Entry 4CIM (X-ray diffraction, 1.50 A resolution); this record covers chains B and Q.

Chain B:
Protein: Bcl-2-like protein 2
From: Homo sapiens
UniProtKB: Q92843 (B2CL2_HUMAN); numbering as in UniProt (aligned over 1-163)
Chain sequence (163 residues; each row starts with the number of its first residue):
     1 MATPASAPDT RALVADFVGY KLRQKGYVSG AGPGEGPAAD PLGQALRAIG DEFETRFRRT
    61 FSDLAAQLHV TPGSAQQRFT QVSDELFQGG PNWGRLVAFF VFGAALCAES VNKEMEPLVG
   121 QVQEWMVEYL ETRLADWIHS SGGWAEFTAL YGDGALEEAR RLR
Not modelled in the structure: 1-7, 153-163
Differences from the reference sequence: engineered mutation S29 (Cys in Q92843), G43 (His in Q92843), L46 (Met in Q92843), I49 (Ala in Q92843), E128 (Ala in Q92843), R133 (Gln in Q92843)
Curated features (UniProtKB/Swiss-Prot):
  - motif: E85 to A104 (BH1), D136 to Y151 (BH2)
  - modified residue: A2 (N-acetylalanine)
  - natural variant: R133 (Q133R: this construct carries the variant)

Chain Q:
Protein: Bcl-2-like protein 2
From: Homo sapiens
UniProtKB: Q92843 (B2CL2_HUMAN); numbering as in UniProt (aligned over 38-58)
Chain sequence (21 residues; numbered 38 to 58; the number before each row is that of its first residue):
    38 AADPLGQALR AIGDEFETRF R
Differences from the reference sequence: engineered mutation G43 (His in G3V3G8), L46 (Met in G3V3G8), I49 (Ala in G3V3G8)
Reported in the primary citation:
  - self-association interface (contacts with another copy of this molecule); pairs are residue here / residue on that copy: D51-R47 (salt bridge)

Chain B / chain Q interface:
Pairs across the interface (46; chain B residue first):
  I49(B) - F53(Q)  hydrophobic
  I49(B) - F57(Q)  hydrophobic
  E52(B) - F53(Q)
  E52(B) - F57(Q)
  F53(B) - L46(Q)
  F53(B) - I49(Q)  hydrophobic
  F53(B) - G50(Q)
  F53(B) - F53(Q)
  R56(B) - E52(Q)  salt bridge
  R56(B) - F53(Q)
  F57(B) - L42(Q)  hydrophobic
  F57(B) - A45(Q)  hydrophobic
  F57(B) - L46(Q)  hydrophobic
  F57(B) - I49(Q)  hydrophobic
  T60(B) - I49(Q)
  F61(B) - A45(Q)
  F61(B) - I49(Q)  hydrophobic
  L64(B) - L42(Q)  hydrophobic
  L68(B) - L42(Q)  hydrophobic
  R78(B) - D40(Q)  salt bridge
  V82(B) - D40(Q)
  V82(B) - G43(Q)
  V82(B) - L46(Q)  hydrophobic
  E85(B) - A39(Q)
  E85(B) - D40(Q)  hydrogen bond (side chain-backbone)
  E85(B) - G43(Q)
  E85(B) - Q44(Q)
  E85(B) - R47(Q)  salt bridge
  L86(B) - G43(Q)
  L86(B) - L46(Q)
  L86(B) - R47(Q)
  N92(B) - D51(Q)  hydrogen bond
  N92(B) - E54(Q)
  W93(B) - E54(Q)  hydrogen bond (backbone-side chain)
  G94(B) - G50(Q)
  G94(B) - E54(Q)  hydrogen bond (backbone-side chain)
  R95(B) - R47(Q)
  R95(B) - G50(Q)
  R95(B) - D51(Q)  salt bridge
  A98(B) - L46(Q)
  F102(B) - L42(Q)  hydrophobic
  F102(B) - L46(Q)  hydrophobic
  L150(B) - F57(Q)
  Y151(B) - F53(Q)  hydrogen bond (side chain-backbone)
  Y151(B) - E54(Q)  hydrogen bond
  Y151(B) - F57(Q)  hydrophobic
Also at the interface, not in a pair above, chain B (24 interface residues in all): Q67, Q81, Q88
Also at the interface, not in a pair above, chain Q (17 interface residues in all): A48, R56

Summary:
24 residues of chain B and 17 residues of chain Q are in contact, with 6 hydrogen bonds and 4 salt bridges.
Polar contacts include R56(B)-E52(Q), R78(B)-D40(Q) and E85(B)-R47(Q). From the paper: a self-association
interface involving D51(Q).
Chain B is Bcl-2-like protein 2 and chain Q is Bcl-2-like protein 2, both from Homo sapiens; the structure,
Complex of a Bcl-w BH3 mutant with a BH3 domain, was determined by X-ray diffraction, deposited together with
4CIN.
